PDB entry 7PH9 | electron microscopy, 8.70 A resolution (very low resolution: no residue pairs are listed; an interface is given only as per-side residue counts) | chains m and 3 of the 53 polymer chains in the assembly

Chain m:
Protein: 50S ribosomal protein L17
From: Mycoplasma pneumoniae M129
UniProtKB: Q59547 (RL17_MYCPN); numbering as in UniProt (aligned over 1-124)
Amino-acid sequence (124 residues; row label = number of the first residue in the row):
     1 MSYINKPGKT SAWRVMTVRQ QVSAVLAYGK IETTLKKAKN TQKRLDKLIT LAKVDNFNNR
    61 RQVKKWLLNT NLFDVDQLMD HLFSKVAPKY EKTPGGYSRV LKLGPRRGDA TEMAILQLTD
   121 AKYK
Unresolved in the structure: 1, 121-124

Chain 3:
Molecule: 23S ribosomal RNA
From: Mycoplasma pneumoniae M129
Sequence (2907 nucleotides; row label = number of the first residue in the row):
     1 UACAAUAAGU UACUAAGGGC UUAUGGUGGA UGCCUUGGCA CUAAUAGGCG AUGAAGGACG
    61 UGUUAACCUG CGAUAAGCUU CGGGUAGGUG GUAAGAACCU CAGAUCCGGA GAUUUCCGAA
   121 UGGAGCAAUC CGGUAGUUGG AAACAGCUAU CAUUAAUUGA UGAAUAAAUA GUCAAUUAAA
   181 GCAAUACGUG GUGAAGUGAA ACAUCUCAGU AGCCACAGGA AAAGAAAACG AAUGUGAUUC
   241 CGUGUGUAGU GGCGAGCGAA AGCGGAACAG GCCAAACUUA UCAUUAGAUA GGGGUUGUAG
   301 GGCUUGCAAU GUGGACUUGA AAACGAUAGA AGAAGCUGUU GGAAAGCAGC GCGCAAAAGG
   361 GUGAUAGCCC CGUAUUUGAA AUUGUUUUCA UACCUAGCGA GAUCCCUGAG UAGCUCGGAA
   421 AACGUUAUUU UGAGUGAAUC UGCCCAGACC AUUGGGUAAG CCUAAAUACU AAUUAGUGAC
   481 CGAUAGCGAA ACAGUACCGU GAGGGAAAGG UGAAAAGAAC CCAGAGAUGG GAGUGAAAUA
   541 GAUUCUGAAA CCAUAUGCCU ACAACGUGUC AGAGCACAUU AAUGUGUGAU GGCGUGCGUU
   601 UUGAAGUAUG AGCCGGCGAG UUAUGAUAGC AAGCGUUAGU UAACCAGGAG AUGGGGAGCU
   661 GUAGCGAAAG CGAGUUUUAA AAGAGCGUUU GUUUGUUAUU AUAGACCCGA AACGGGUUGA
   721 GCUAGUCAUG AGCAGGUUGA AGGUUGAGUA ACAUCAACUG GAGGACCGAA CCGACUCUCG
   781 UUGAAACGAU AGCGGAUGAC UUGUGAUUAG GGGUGAAAUU CCAAUCGAAA UCCGUGAUAG
   841 CUGGUUCUCG UCGAAAUAGC UUUAAGGCUA GCGUGAGAUC ACAAAUAAGU GGAGGUAAAG
   901 CUACUGAAUG UAUGAUGGCG CCACCUAGGC GUACUGAAUA CAAUUAAACU CUGAAUGCCA
   961 UUUAUUUUAU UCUCGCAGUC AGACAGUGGG GGAUAAGCUU CAUUGUCAAG AGGGGAAGAG
  1021 CCCAGAUCAU UAAAUAAGGU CCCCAAAAUA UACUAAGUGG AAAAGGAUGU GAAAGUGCUA
  1081 AAACAGCAAG GAUGUUGGCU UAGAAGCAGC CAUCGUUUAA AGAGUGCGUA ACAGCUCACU
  1141 UGUCGAGUGU UUUUGCGCCG AAGAUGUAAC GGGGCUAAGU AUAUUACCGA AUUUAUGGAU
  1201 AAGAUUUAUA UCUUGUGGUA GACGAGCGUU GUAUUGGAGU UGAAGUCAAA GCGUGAGCAU
  1261 UGGUGGAUCC AAUACAAGUG AGAAUGCCGG CAUGAGUAAC GCUUGGGAGU GAGAAUCUCC
  1321 CAAACCGAUU GACUAAGGUU UCCUGGACCA GGGUCGUCCU UCCAGGGUUA GUCUGGACCU
  1381 AAGCUGAGGC UGAAAAGCGU AGGCGAUGGA CAACAGGUUA AUAUUCCUGU ACUUACAGUU
  1441 AGACUGAUGG AGUGACAAAG AAGGUUUUCC ACCCCCAUAA UUGGAUUUGG GGAUAAAUCA
  1501 UAAGGUGGUA CAAUAGGCAA AUCCGUUGUG CAUAACAUUG AGUGAUGAUG UCGAGUGAAU
  1561 GAGUGAUCAA GUAGCGAAGG UGGUAUUAAU CAUGCUUUCA AGAAAAGCUU CUAGGGUUAA
  1621 UCUAGCUGUA ACCAGUACCG AGAACGAACA CACGUAGUCA AGGAGAGGAU CCUAAGGUUA
  1681 GCGAGUGAAC UAUAGCCAAG GAACUCUGCA AAUUAACCCC GUAAGUUAGC GAGAAGGGGU
  1741 GCUUAUGUAA AAGUAAGCCG CAGUGAAGAA CGAGGGGGGA CUGUUUAACU AAAACACAAC
  1801 UCUAUGCCAA ACCGUAAGGU GAUGUAUAUG GGGUGACACC UGCCCAGUGC UGGAAGGUUA
  1861 AAGAAGGAGG UUAGCGCAAG CGAAGCUUUU AACUGAAGCC CCAGUGAACG GCGGCCGUAA
  1921 CUAUAACGGU CCUAAGGUAG CGAAAUUCCU AGUCGGGUAA AUUCCGUCCC GCUUGAAUGG
  1981 UGUAACCAUC UCUUGACUGU CUCGGCUAUA GACUCGGUGA AAUCCAGGUA CGGGUGAAGA
  2041 CACCCGUUAG GCGCAACGGG ACGGAAAGAC CCCGUGAAGC UUUACUGUAG CUUAAUAUUG
  2101 AUCAGGACAU UAUCAUGUAG AGAAUAGGUA GGAGCAAUCG AUGCAAGUUC GCUAGGACUU
  2161 GUUGAUGCGA AAGGUGGAAU ACUACCCUUG GUUGUGUGCU GUUCUAAUUG GUAACUGUUA
  2221 UCCAGUUUCA AGACAGUGUU AGGUGGGCAG UUUGACUGGG GCGGUCGCCU CCUAAAAGGU
  2281 AACGGAGGCG UACAAAGGUA CCUUCAGUAC GGUUGGAAAU CGUAUGUAGA GUGUAAUGGU
  2341 GUAAGGGUGC UUGACUGUGA GACAUACAGG UCGAACAGGU GAGAAAUCAG GUCAUAGUGA
  2401 UCCGGUGGUC CAGUAUGGAA UGGCCAUCGC UCAACGGAUA AAAGCUACUC CGGGGAUAAC
  2461 AGGCUGAUAC UGCCCAAGAG UUCAUAUCGA CGGCAGUGUU UGGCACCUCG AUGUCGACUC
  2521 AUCUCAUCCU CGAGCUGAAG CAGGUUCGAA GGGUUCGGCU GUUCGCCGAU UAAAGAGAUA
  2581 CGUGAGUUGG GUUCAAACCG UCGUGAGACA GGUUGGUCCC UAUCUAUUGU GCCCGUAGGA
  2641 AGAUUGAAGA GUGUUGCUUC UAGUACGAGA GGACCGAAGC GAGGACACCU CUUAUGCUCC
  2701 AGUUGUAGCG CCAGCUGCAC CGCUGGGUAG UAACGUGUCU AUUAGAUAAA CGCUGAAAGC
  2761 AUCUAAGUGU GAAACUAUCU CAAAGAUUAA UCUUCCCAUU UCGCAAGAAA GUAAGAGCCG
  2821 UCAAAGACGA UGACGUUGAU AGGUUACAGG UGUAAGCAUA GUGAUAUGUU GAGCUGAGUA
  2881 AUACUAAUUG CUCGAGGACU UAUUGGA
Unresolved in the structure: 1-7, 923-927, 1560-1569, 2901-2907

Chain m / chain 3 interface:
At this resolution (9 A) residue pairs are not listed: 57 residues of chain m and 57 of chain 3 lie at the interface.

In short:
The chain m/chain 3 interface involves 57 residues from each chain.
Here chain m is 50S ribosomal protein L17 and chain 3 is 23S ribosomal RNA, both from Mycoplasma pneumoniae
M129. Entry 7PH9 (70S ribosome with P-site tRNA in chloramphenicol-treated Mycoplasma pneumoniae cells) was
determined by electron microscopy, deposited together with 7OOC, 7OOD, 7P6Z, 7PAH, 7PAI, 7PAJ and 23 further
entries.
